PDB entry 8RMN | electron microscopy, 3.80 A resolution | chains K and e of the 40 polymer chains in the assembly

# Chain K
Molecule: Calcium homeostasis modulator protein 4
Source organism: Homo sapiens
UniProt: Q5JW98 (CAHM4_HUMAN); residues 2-314 here = UniProt positions 2-314
Amino-acid sequence (322 residues; row label = number of the first residue in the row; numbering starts at 0):
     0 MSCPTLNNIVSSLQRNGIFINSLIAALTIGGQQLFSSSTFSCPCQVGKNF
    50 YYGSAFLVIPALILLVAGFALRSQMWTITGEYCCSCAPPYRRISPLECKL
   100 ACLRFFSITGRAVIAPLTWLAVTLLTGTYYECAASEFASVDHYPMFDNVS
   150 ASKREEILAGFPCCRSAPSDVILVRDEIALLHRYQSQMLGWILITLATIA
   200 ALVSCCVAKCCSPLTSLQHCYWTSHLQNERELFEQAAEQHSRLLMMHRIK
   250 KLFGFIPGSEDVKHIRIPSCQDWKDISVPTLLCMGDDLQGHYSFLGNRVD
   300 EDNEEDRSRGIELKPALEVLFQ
Disordered / not traced: 0-4, 83-93, 277-321
Differences from the reference sequence: initiating methionine (0); expression tag (1, 315-321)
Cystine bridges: Cys41-Cys131, Cys43-Cys162

# Chain e
Molecule: Synthetic nanobody SbC4
Source organism: synthetic construct
Notes: antibody fragment or engineered binder
Amino-acid sequence (143 residues; each row starts with the number of its first residue; numbers below 1 keep their minus sign (Ser-2 is residue -2)):
    -2 SSSQVQLVESGGGLVQAGGSLRLSCAASGFPVYYTHMRWYRQAPGKEREW
    48 VAAIYSKGAGTHYADSVKGRFTISRDNAKNTVYLQMNSLKPEDTAVYYCF
    98 VGVGNSYIGQGTQVTVSAGRAGEQKLISEEDLNSAVDHHHHHH
Disordered / not traced: -2 to 0, 26-32, 40-44, 53-55, 99-103, 115-140

# Interface between chain K and chain e
Pairs across the interface (14):
  Pro143(K) with Arg35(e), hydrogen bond (backbone-side chain); Tyr52(e)
  Met144(K) with Arg35(e), hydrogen bond (backbone-side chain); Trp47(e), hydrophobic; His59(e)
  Phe145(K) with Arg35(e)
  Asp146(K) with His33(e), salt bridge; Arg35(e), salt bridge
  Asn147(K) with Arg35(e), hydrogen bond
  Val148(K) with Val98(e)
  Ser168(K) with Trp47(e)
  Asp169(K) with His59(e), salt bridge; Tyr60(e); Asp62(e)
Other interface residues (no listed pair), chain e (11 interface residues in all): Ala61, Phe97, Tyr104

# Overview
Chain K and chain e form an interface of 8 and 11 residues respectively, with 3 hydrogen bonds and 3 salt
bridges. Polar pairs include Asp146(K)-His33(e), Asp146(K)-Arg35(e) and Asp169(K)-His59(e).
Here chain K is Calcium homeostasis modulator protein 4 (Homo sapiens) and chain e is Synthetic nanobody SbC4
(synthetic construct). Entry 8RMN (Cryo-EM structure of a dimer of decameric human CALHM4 in complex with
synthetic nanobody SbC4) was determined by electron microscopy, deposited together with 8RMK, 8RML and 8RMM.
